Entry 4KAT (X-ray diffraction, 2.14 A resolution); this record covers chains B and C of the 4 polymer chains in the assembly.

Chain B (and C):
Protein: Thymidylate synthase
From: Thermotoga maritima MSB8
Notes: EC 2.1.1.148; fragment: tm0449; chain C of this document is another copy of the same molecule, construct and numbering; everything in this record applies to it too
UniProtKB: Q9WYT0 (THYX_THEMA); residue numbers follow UniProt; this construct covers 1-220
Amino-acid sequence (232 residues; each row starts with the number of its first residue; numbers below 1 keep their minus sign (Met-11 is residue -11)):
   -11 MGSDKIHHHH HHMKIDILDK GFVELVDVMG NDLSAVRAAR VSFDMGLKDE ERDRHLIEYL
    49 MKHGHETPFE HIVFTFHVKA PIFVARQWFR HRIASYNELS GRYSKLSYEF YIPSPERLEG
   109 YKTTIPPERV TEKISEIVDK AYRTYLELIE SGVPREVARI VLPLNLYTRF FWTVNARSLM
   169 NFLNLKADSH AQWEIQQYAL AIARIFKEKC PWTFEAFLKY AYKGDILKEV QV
Unresolved in the structure: -11 to -1, 220 (chain C: -11 to 0, 31-35, 219-220)
Sequence notes: initiating methionine (-11); expression tag (-10 to 0); engineered mutation Lys174 (Arg in Q9WYT0)
UniProt features mapped onto this chain:
  - motif: Arg78 to Ser88 (ThyX motif)
  - binding site (FAD): Thr55, Arg78 to Ile81, Glu86, Asn163 to Arg165, Asn169
  - binding site (dUMP): Gln75 to Arg78, Glu86 to Arg90, Arg147
  - mutagenesis: His53 (H53A: Shows 1.39% of wild-type activity), Ser88 (S88A/C: Still catalytically active although shows a large decrease in activity), Arg90 (R90A: Binds dUMP 670-fold weaker than wild-type), Glu144 (E144A: Shows 0.113% of wild-type activity; E144R: Shows 0.016% of wild-type activity)
Small-molecule neighbours:
  - 2'-deoxyuridine-5'-monophosphate (DU), molecule 1: Arg74, Gln75, Arg78, Lys174, Ala179
  - 2'-deoxyuridine-5'-monophosphate (DU), molecule 2: Phe77, Glu86, Leu87, Ser88, Gly89, Arg90, Arg147
  - dihydroflavine-adenine dinucleotide (FDA), molecule 1: Ser30, Thr55, Glu58, Ile81, Asn163, Arg165, Ser166
  - dihydroflavine-adenine dinucleotide (FDA), molecule 2: Arg78, His79, Arg80, Ile81, Asn169, Leu173, Lys174, His178, Ala179
  - dihydroflavine-adenine dinucleotide (FDA), molecule 3: Ala82, Ser83, Tyr84, Asn85, Glu86, Ser88, Arg90, Tyr91

Interface between chain B and chain C:
Contacting residue pairs (88; chain B residue first):
  Ile70(B) - Arg74(C)
  Ile70(B) - Leu152(C)  hydrophobic
  Phe71(B) - Ile148(C)  hydrophobic
  Arg74(B) - Ile70(C)
  Arg74(B) - Arg74(C)
  Arg74(B) - Glu86(C)  salt bridge
  Gln75(B) - Arg90(C)
  Gln75(B) - Arg147(C)
  Phe77(B) - Arg78(C)
  Arg78(B) - Phe77(C)
  Arg78(B) - Tyr84(C)  hydrogen bond (side chain-backbone)
  Arg80(B) - Arg80(C)
  Arg80(B) - Ala82(C)  hydrogen bond (side chain-backbone)
  Arg80(B) - Ser83(C)
  Ala82(B) - Arg80(C)  hydrogen bond (backbone-side chain)
  Ser83(B) - Arg80(C)
  Tyr84(B) - Arg78(C)  hydrogen bond (backbone-side chain)
  Glu86(B) - Arg74(C)  salt bridge
  Arg90(B) - Gln75(C)
  Arg90(B) - His178(C)  hydrogen bond (side chain-backbone)
  Arg90(B) - Ala179(C)
  Arg90(B) - Gln180(C)
  Tyr99(B) - Ile148(C)
  Pro101(B) - Ile148(C)  hydrophobic
  Arg105(B) - Glu144(C)  salt bridge
  Arg105(B) - Val145(C)
  Leu106(B) - Val141(C)  hydrophobic
  Leu106(B) - Pro142(C)
  Lys110(B) - Ser139(C)
  Lys110(B) - Gly140(C)
  Thr111(B) - Ser139(C)
  Thr112(B) - Ser139(C)  hydrogen bond (backbone-backbone)
  Ile113(B) - Ser139(C)
  Val118(B) - Leu136(C)  hydrophobic
  Val118(B) - Val141(C)  hydrophobic
  Lys121(B) - Glu135(C)  salt bridge
  Ile122(B) - Val149(C)  hydrophobic
  Ile125(B) - Lys128(C)
  Ile125(B) - Ala129(C)  hydrophobic
  Ile125(B) - Thr132(C)
  Ile125(B) - Val149(C)  hydrophobic
  Lys128(B) - Ile125(C)
  Lys128(B) - Lys128(C)
  Ala129(B) - Ile125(C)
  Thr132(B) - Ile125(C)
  Glu135(B) - Lys121(C)  salt bridge
  Leu136(B) - Ile122(C)  hydrophobic
  Ser139(B) - Lys110(C)
  Ser139(B) - Thr111(C)
  Ser139(B) - Thr112(C)  hydrogen bond (backbone-backbone)
  Ser139(B) - Ile113(C)
  Gly140(B) - Thr111(C)
  Val141(B) - Val118(C)  hydrophobic
  Pro142(B) - Leu106(C)
  Pro142(B) - Tyr109(C)
  Glu144(B) - Arg105(C)  salt bridge
  Glu144(B) - Gln180(C)  hydrogen bond (backbone-side chain)
  Val145(B) - Arg105(C)
  Arg147(B) - Phe71(C)
  Arg147(B) - Gln75(C)
  Arg147(B) - Leu152(C)
  Arg147(B) - Gln180(C)  hydrogen bond
  Ile148(B) - Phe71(C)  hydrophobic
  Ile148(B) - Tyr99(C)
  Ile148(B) - Pro101(C)
  Ile148(B) - Pro151(C)
  Ile148(B) - Leu152(C)  hydrogen bond (backbone-backbone)
  Ile148(B) - Asn153(C)  hydrogen bond (backbone-backbone)
  Val149(B) - Ile122(C)  hydrophobic
  Val149(B) - Ile125(C)  hydrophobic
  Val149(B) - Pro151(C)
  Leu150(B) - Pro151(C)
  Leu150(B) - Leu152(C)  hydrogen bond (backbone-backbone)
  Pro151(B) - Ile148(C)
  Pro151(B) - Val149(C)
  Pro151(B) - Leu150(C)
  Pro151(B) - Pro151(C)  hydrophobic
  Leu152(B) - Arg147(C)
  Leu152(B) - Ile148(C)  hydrogen bond (backbone-backbone)
  Leu152(B) - Leu150(C)  hydrogen bond (backbone-backbone)
  Leu152(B) - Leu152(C)  hydrophobic
  Asn153(B) - Ile148(C)  hydrogen bond (backbone-backbone)
  His178(B) - Arg90(C)  hydrogen bond (backbone-side chain)
  His178(B) - Tyr91(C)
  Ala179(B) - Arg90(C)
  Gln180(B) - Arg90(C)
  Gln180(B) - Glu144(C)  hydrogen bond (side chain-backbone)
  Gln180(B) - Arg147(C)  hydrogen bond
Other interface residues (no listed pair), chain B (50 interface residues in all): Asn85, Tyr91, Tyr109, Glu138, Trp181
Other interface residues (no listed pair), chain C (51 interface residues in all): Ala73, Asn85, Glu138, Trp181

Overview:
The interface between chain B and chain C involves 50 residues on one side and 51 on the other; the contacts
include 18 hydrogen bonds and 6 salt bridges. Polar contacts include Arg74(B)-Glu86(C), Arg105(B)-Glu144(C)
and Lys121(B)-Glu135(C).
Both chains are Thymidylate synthase (Thermotoga maritima MSB8). Entry 4KAT (Crystal structure of FDTS from T.
maritima mutant (R174K) with FAD and dUMP) was determined by X-ray diffraction together with 4KAR and 4KAS
from the same study.
